6IDC - chain A; structure by X-ray diffraction, 2.01 A resolution.

== Chain A ==
Protein: Outer surface protein A
Organism: Borrelia burgdorferi
UniProt: P0CL66 (OSPA_BORBU); residue numbers follow UniProt; this construct covers 27-273
Chain sequence (251 residues; numbered 23 to 273; the number before each row is that of its first residue):
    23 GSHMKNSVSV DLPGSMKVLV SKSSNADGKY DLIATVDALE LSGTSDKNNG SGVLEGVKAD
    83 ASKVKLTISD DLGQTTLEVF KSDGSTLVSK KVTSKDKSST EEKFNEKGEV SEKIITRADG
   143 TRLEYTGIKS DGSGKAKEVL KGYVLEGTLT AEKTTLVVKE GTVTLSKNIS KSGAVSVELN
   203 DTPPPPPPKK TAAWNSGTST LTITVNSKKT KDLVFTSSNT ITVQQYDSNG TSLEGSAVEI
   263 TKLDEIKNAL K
Sequence notes: expression tag (23-26); engineered mutation Ser37 (Glu in P0CL66), Ser45 (Glu in P0CL66), Ser46 (Lys in P0CL66), Ala48 (Lys in P0CL66), Ala60 (Lys in P0CL66), Ser64 (Lys in P0CL66), Ala83 (Lys in P0CL66), Ser104 (Glu in P0CL66), Ser107 (Lys in P0CL66), Ala196 (Glu in P0CL66), Pro205 (Asp in P0CL66), Pro206 (Ser in P0CL66), Pro207 (Ser in P0CL66), Pro208 (Ala in P0CL66), Pro209 (Ala in P0CL66), Pro210 (Thr in P0CL66), Ser239 (Lys in P0CL66), Ser240 (Glu in P0CL66), Ser254 (Lys in P0CL66)
UniProt features mapped onto this chain:
  - natural variant: Pro35 (P35S: In strain: CA7), Lys39 (K39N: In strain: PBre and 21343WI), Asp59 (D59H: In strain: 42373NY3), Ile90 (I90V: In strain: CA8), Val114 (V114A: In strain: PBre), Asn127 (N127S: In strain: CA8), Val132 to Ser133 (sequence variant, change not given here; In strain: CA8), Arg144 (R144K: In strain: 21343WI), Gly149 (G149E: In strain: PBre and 42373NY3), Gly164 (G164S: In strain: PBre), Ala196 (E196A: In strain: CA8 and 21343WI; this construct carries the variant)

== Overview ==
Chain A is Outer surface protein A (Borrelia burgdorferi); the structure, Loop deletion and proline insertion
mutant (deleting six residues and inserted six proline residues), was determined by X-ray diffraction together
with 6AIS, 6ICS, 6IEI and 6IYS from the same study.
